3W2O - chain A; structure by X-ray diffraction, 2.35 A resolution.

Chain A:
Protein: Epidermal growth factor receptor
From: Homo sapiens
Notes: EC 2.7.10.1; fragment: Kinase domain
UniProt: P00533 (EGFR_HUMAN); numbering as in UniProt (aligned over 698-1022)
Sequence (331 residues; row label = number of the first residue in the row):
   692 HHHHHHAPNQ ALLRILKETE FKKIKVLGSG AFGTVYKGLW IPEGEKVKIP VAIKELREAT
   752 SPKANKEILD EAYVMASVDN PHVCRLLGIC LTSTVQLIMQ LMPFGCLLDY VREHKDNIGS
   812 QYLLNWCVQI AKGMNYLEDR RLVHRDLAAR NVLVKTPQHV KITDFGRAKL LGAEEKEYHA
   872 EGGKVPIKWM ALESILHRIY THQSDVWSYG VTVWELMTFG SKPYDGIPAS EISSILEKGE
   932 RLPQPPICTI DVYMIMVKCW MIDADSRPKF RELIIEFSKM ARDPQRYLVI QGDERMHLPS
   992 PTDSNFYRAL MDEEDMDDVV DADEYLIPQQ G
Disordered / not traced: 692-696, 991-1006, 1018-1022
Differences from the reference sequence: expression tag (692-697); engineered mutation Met790 (Thr in P00533), Arg858 (Leu in P00533)
Residues lining bound ligands: tak-285 (03P; N-{2-[4-({3-chloro-4-[3-(trifluoromethyl)phenoxy]phenyl}amino)-5H-pyrrolo[3,2-d]pyrimidin-5-yl]ethyl}-3-hydroxy-3-methylbutanamide): Leu718, Gly719, Ser720, Gly721, Phe723, Val726, Ala743, Ile744, Lys745, Leu747, Ile759, Glu762, Met766, Leu788, Met790, Gln791, Leu792, Met793, Gly796, Leu844
UniProt features mapped onto this chain:
  - active site: Asp837 (Proton acceptor)
  - binding site (ATP): Leu718 to Val726, Lys745, Asp855
  - site: Tyr1016 (Important for interaction with PIK3C2B)
  - modified residue: Lys745 (N6-(2-hydroxyisobutyryl)lysine), Tyr869 (Phosphotyrosine), Ser991 (Phosphoserine), Ser995 (Phosphoserine), Tyr998 (Phosphotyrosine), Tyr1016 (Phosphotyrosine)
  - cross-link (Glycyl lysine isopeptide (Lys-Gly)): Lys716 (interchain with G-Cter in ubiquitin), Lys737 (interchain with G-Cter in ubiquitin), Lys754 (interchain with G-Cter in ubiquitin), Lys757 (interchain with G-Cter in ubiquitin), Lys867 (interchain with G-Cter in ubiquitin), Lys929 (interchain with G-Cter in ubiquitin), Lys960 (interchain with G-Cter in ubiquitin), Lys970 (interchain with G-Cter in ubiquitin)
  - natural variant: Glu709 (E709A: Found in a lung cancer sample; E709G: Found in a lung cancer sample; E709K: Found in a lung cancer sample), Gly719 (G719A: Found in a lung cancer sample; G719C: Found in a lung cancer sample; G719D: Found in a lung cancer sample; G719S: Found in a lung cancer sample), Gly724 (G724S: Found in a lung cancer sample), Glu734 (E734K: Found in a lung cancer sample), Glu746 to Ser752 (sequence variant, change not given here; Found in a lung cancer sample), Glu746 to Thr751 (sequence variant, change not given here; Found in a lung cancer sample), Glu746 to Ala750 (deletion: Found in a lung cancer sample), Glu746 (deletion: Found in a lung cancer sample), Leu747 to Thr751 (deletion: Found in a lung cancer sample), Leu747 to Glu749 (deletion: Found in a lung cancer sample), Leu747 (L747F: Found in a lung cancer sample), Arg748 (R748P: Found in a lung cancer sample), 12 further natural variant entries in UniProt
  - mutagenesis: Pro699 (P699A: Reduced phosphorylation), Asn700 (N700A: Abolishes phosphorylation), Leu704 (L704A: Abolishes phosphorylation), Arg705 (R705A: Abolishes phosphorylation), Ile706 (I706A: Abolishes phosphorylation), Lys745 (K745A/M: Abolishes kinase activity), Asp974 (D974A: Strongly reduced phosphorylation), Arg977 (R977A: Reduced phosphorylation), Glu1005 to Asp1006 (Constitutively activated kinase), Tyr1016 (Y1016F: 50% decrease in interaction with PIK3C2B. 65% decrease in interaction with PIK3C2B; when associated with F-1197. Abolishes interaction with PIK3C2B; when associated with F-1197 and F-1092)

Overview:
Ligands of chain A: tak-285. From UniProt: active-site residue Asp837, 11 ATP-binding residues and 11
mutagenesis sites.
Chain A is Epidermal growth factor receptor (Homo sapiens); the structure, EGFR Kinase domain T790M/L858R
Mutant with TAK-285, was determined by X-ray diffraction together with 3W2P, 3W2Q, 3W2R and 3W2S from the same
study.
